8YNA - chains A and B of the 5 polymer chains in the assembly; structure by electron microscopy, 2.63 A resolution.

Chain A:
Protein: Guanine nucleotide-binding protein G(i) subunit alpha-1
From: Homo sapiens
UniProt: P63096 (GNAI1_HUMAN); residues 1-354 here = UniProt positions 1-354
Sequence (354 residues; row label = number of the first residue in the row):
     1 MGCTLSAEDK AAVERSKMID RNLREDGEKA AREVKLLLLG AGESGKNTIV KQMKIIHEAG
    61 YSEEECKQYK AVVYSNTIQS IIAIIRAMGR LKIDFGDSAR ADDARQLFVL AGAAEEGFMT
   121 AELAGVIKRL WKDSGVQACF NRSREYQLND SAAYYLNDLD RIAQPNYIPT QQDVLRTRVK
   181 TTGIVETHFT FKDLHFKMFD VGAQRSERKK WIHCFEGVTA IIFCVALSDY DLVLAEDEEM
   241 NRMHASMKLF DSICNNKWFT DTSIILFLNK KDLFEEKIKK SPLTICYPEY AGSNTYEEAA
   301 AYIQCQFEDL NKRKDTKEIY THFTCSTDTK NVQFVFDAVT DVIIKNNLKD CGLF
Unresolved in the structure: 1-3, 55-181
Differences from the reference sequence: engineered mutation Asn47 (Ser in P63096), Ala203 (Gly in P63096), Ala245 (Glu in P63096), Ser326 (Ala in P63096)
Swiss-Prot annotation at these positions:
  - region: Lys35 to Lys46, Thr48 (G1 motif), Asp173 to Thr181 (G2 motif), Phe196 to Gly202, Gln204, Arg205 (G3 motif), Ile265 to Asp272 (G4 motif), Thr324, Cys325, Thr327 to Thr329 (G5 motif)
  - binding site (GTP): Glu43 to Lys46, Thr48, Ser151, Leu175 to Thr181, Asp200 to Gly202, Gln204, Asn269 to Asp272
  - binding site (Mg(2+)): Thr181
  - modified residue: Arg178 (ADP-ribosylarginine), Gln204 (Deamidated glutamine), Cys351 (ADP-ribosylcysteine)
  - lipidation: Gly2 (N-myristoyl glycine), Cys3 (S-palmitoyl cysteine)

Chain B:
Protein: Guanine nucleotide-binding protein G(I)/G(S)/G(T) subunit beta-1
From: Homo sapiens
UniProt: P62873 (GBB1_HUMAN); numbering as in UniProt (aligned over 2-340)
Sequence (376 residues; numbered -9 to 366; the number before each row is that of its first residue; numbers below 1 keep their minus sign (Met-9 is residue -9)):
    -9 MHHHHHHGSS GSELDQLRQE AEQLKNQIRD ARKACADATL SQITNNIDPV GRIQMRTRRT
    51 LRGHLAKIYA MHWGTDSRLL VSASQDGKLI IWDSYTTNKV HAIPLRSSWV MTCAYAPSGN
   111 YVACGGLDNI CSIYNLKTRE GNVRVSRELA GHTGYLSCCR FLDDNQIVTS SGDTTCALWD
   171 IETGQQTTTF TGHTGDVMSL SLAPDTRLFV SGACDASAKL WDVREGMCRQ TFTGHESDIN
   231 AICFFPNGNA FATGSDDATC RLFDLRADQE LMTYSHDNII CGITSVSFSK SGRLLLAGYD
   291 DFNCNVWDAL KADRAGVLAG HDNRVSCLGV TDDGMAVATG SWDSFLKIWN GSSGGGGSGG
   351 GGSSGVSGWR LFKKIS
Unresolved in the structure: -9 to 1, 344-366
Differences from the reference sequence: initiating methionine (-9); expression tag (-8 to 1, 341-366)
Swiss-Prot annotation at these positions:
  - modified residue: Ser2 (N-acetylserine), His266 (Phosphohistidine)

Interface between chain A and chain B:
Residue-residue contacts (54):
  Ala12(A) - Asn88(B)
  Val13(A) - Asn88(B)
  Arg15(A) - Val90(B)  hydrogen bond (side chain-backbone)
  Arg15(A) - His91(B)  hydrogen bond
  Ser16(A) - Asn88(B)
  Ser16(A) - Lys89(B)  hydrogen bond (side chain-backbone)
  Ile19(A) - Lys89(B)
  Ile19(A) - Val90(B)
  Ile19(A) - Ala92(B)  hydrophobic
  Asp20(A) - Lys89(B)  salt bridge
  Leu23(A) - Gly53(B)
  Leu23(A) - Leu55(B)
  Leu23(A) - Lys78(B)
  Leu23(A) - Ile80(B)  hydrophobic
  Leu23(A) - Lys89(B)
  Asp26(A) - Lys78(B)  salt bridge
  Gly27(A) - Leu55(B)
  Thr182(A) - Asn119(B)  hydrogen bond (backbone-side chain)
  Thr182(A) - His142(B)
  Gly183(A) - Leu117(B)
  Gly183(A) - Asn119(B)
  Ile184(A) - Trp99(B)
  Ile184(A) - Leu117(B)  hydrogen bond (backbone-backbone)
  Glu186(A) - Trp99(B)  hydrogen bond
  Phe199(A) - Trp99(B)  hydrophobic
  Gln204(A) - Leu117(B)
  Ser206(A) - Tyr145(B)
  Ser206(A) - Gly162(B)
  Ser206(A) - Asp186(B)
  Glu207(A) - Asp186(B)  hydrogen bond (backbone-side chain)
  Lys209(A) - Asp228(B)  salt bridge
  Lys209(A) - Asp246(B)  salt bridge
  Lys210(A) - Met101(B)
  Lys210(A) - Tyr145(B)
  Lys210(A) - Met188(B)
  Lys210(A) - Cys204(B)
  Lys210(A) - Asp228(B)  salt bridge
  Lys210(A) - Asn230(B)  hydrogen bond
  Lys210(A) - Asp246(B)  salt bridge
  Trp211(A) - Met101(B)  hydrophobic
  Trp211(A) - Leu117(B)  hydrophobic
  Trp211(A) - Tyr145(B)
  His213(A) - Lys57(B)  hydrogen bond (backbone-side chain)
  His213(A) - Tyr59(B)  hydrogen bond
  His213(A) - Trp332(B)
  Cys214(A) - Tyr59(B)  hydrogen bond
  Cys214(A) - Gln75(B)
  Cys214(A) - Trp99(B)
  Cys214(A) - Met101(B)  hydrophobic
  Phe215(A) - Trp99(B)  hydrophobic
  Phe215(A) - Leu117(B)  hydrophobic
  Glu216(A) - Lys57(B)  salt bridge
  Trp258(A) - Arg314(B)
  Trp258(A) - Trp332(B)  hydrophobic
Also at the interface, not in a pair above, chain A (27 interface residues in all): Arg24, Lys257
Also at the interface, not in a pair above, chain B (29 interface residues in all): Thr87, Asp118

Overview:
The interface between chain A and chain B involves 27 residues on one side and 29 on the other; the contacts
include 11 hydrogen bonds and 7 salt bridges. Polar pairs include Asp20(A)-Lys89(B), Asp26(A)-Lys78(B) and
Lys209(A)-Asp228(B).
Chain A is Guanine nucleotide-binding protein G(i) subunit alpha-1 and chain B is Guanine nucleotide-binding
protein G(I)/G(S)/G(T) subunit beta-1, both from Homo sapiens; the structure, Cryo-EM structure of histamine
H4 receptor in complex with immepip and Gi, was determined by electron microscopy together with 8YN2, 8YN3,
8YN4, 8YN5, 8YN6, 8YN7, 8YN8 and 8YN9 from the same study.
